PDB entry 6MIN | X-ray diffraction, 1.90 A resolution | chains A and B

== Chain A ==
Protein: Transcription initiation factor TFIID subunit 14
From: Saccharomyces cerevisiae (strain ATCC 204508 / S288c)
Notes: fragment: YEATS domain residues 1-137
Reference sequence: P35189 (TAF14_YEAST); residues 1-137 here = UniProt positions 1-137
Sequence (142 residues; numbered -4 to 137; the number before each row is that of its first residue; numbers below 1 keep their minus sign (Gly-4 is residue -4)):
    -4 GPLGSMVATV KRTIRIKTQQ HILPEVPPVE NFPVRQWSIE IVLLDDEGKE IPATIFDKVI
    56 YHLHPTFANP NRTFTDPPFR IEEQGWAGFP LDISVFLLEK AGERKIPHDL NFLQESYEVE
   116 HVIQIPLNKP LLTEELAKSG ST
Not modelled in the structure: -4 to -2
Differences from the reference sequence: expression tag (-4 to 0); engineered mutation Ala82 (Gly in P35189)
From the paper describing this entry:
  - conformationally variable residues (side-chain flip): Trp81
  - mutagenesis - G82A (Kd 124 uM): decreased binding to H3K9cr
  - mutagenesis - G82A: abolished binding to H3K9ac

== Chain B ==
Protein: Histone H3K9cr
Sequence (8 residues; each row starts with the number of its first residue):
     4 XQTARXST
Not modelled in the structure: 11
Modified positions: ACE (acetyl group) at position 4; KCR (N-6-crotonyl-L-lysine) at position 9

== How chain A and chain B interact ==
Residue-residue contacts (22):
  Phe27(A) - Ala7(B)  hydrophobic
  Arg30(A) - ACE_4(B)
  His59(A) - KCR_9(B)
  His59(A) - Ser10(B)  hydrogen bond (side chain-backbone)
  Thr61(A) - KCR_9(B)
  Phe62(A) - KCR_9(B)
  Gln79(A) - KCR_9(B)
  Gly80(A) - KCR_9(B)
  Trp81(A) - Ala7(B)
  Trp81(A) - KCR_9(B)
  Ala82(A) - Ala7(B)
  Ala82(A) - Arg8(B)
  Ala82(A) - KCR_9(B)
  Gly83(A) - Ala7(B)  hydrogen bond (backbone-backbone)
  Gly83(A) - Arg8(B)
  Gly83(A) - KCR_9(B)  hydrogen bond (backbone-backbone)
  Phe84(A) - KCR_9(B)
  Pro85(A) - Arg8(B)
  Asp104(A) - Arg8(B)  salt bridge
  Phe107(A) - Gln5(B)
  Leu108(A) - Gln5(B)  hydrogen bond (backbone-backbone)
  Leu108(A) - Thr6(B)
Other interface residues (no listed pair), chain A (17 interface residues in all): Leu105, Asn106
Interface features reported in the paper:
  - interface residues, chain A: Phe62(A), Trp81(A)

== Summary ==
17 residues of chain A and 7 residues of chain B are in contact, with 4 hydrogen bonds and 1 salt bridge.
Polar contacts include Asp104(A)-Arg8(B), His59(A)-Ser10(B) and Gly83(A)-Ala7(B). From the paper: G82A of
chain A reduces binding to H3K9cr; interface residues Phe62(A) and Trp81(A).
Chain A is Transcription initiation factor TFIID subunit 14 (Saccharomyces cerevisiae (strain ATCC 204508 /
S288c)) and chain B is Histone H3K9cr; the structure, Crystal structure of Taf14 YEATS domain G82A mutant in
complex with histone H3K9cr, was determined by X-ray diffraction together with 6MIL, 6MIM, 6MIO, 6MIP and 6MIQ
from the same study.
